Entry 7DD9 (electron microscopy, 2.40 A resolution); this record covers chains E and G of the 4 polymer chains in the assembly.

== Chain E (and G) ==
Name: Alpha-mannosidase, ZZ-type zinc finger-containing protein P35G2.11c, Maltose/maltodextrin-binding periplasmic protein
From: Schizosaccharomyces pombe (strain 972 / ATCC 24843)
Notes: EC 3.2.1.24; chain G of this document is another copy of the same molecule, construct and numbering; everything in this record applies to it too
UniProtKB: chimeric construct of Q9UT61, Q9P792, P0AEX9: residues 1-1077 from Q9UT61 (MAN1_SCHPO) positions 1-1077 (same numbers); residues 2053-2180 from Q9P792 positions 53-180 (UniProt number = residue number - 2000); residues 3027-3392 from P0AEX9 positions 27-392 (UniProt number = residue number - 3000)
Chain sequence (1584 residues; each row starts with the number of its first residue; note: 1808 numbers in that range are skipped by the numbering (no residue carries them; nothing is unmodelled there)):
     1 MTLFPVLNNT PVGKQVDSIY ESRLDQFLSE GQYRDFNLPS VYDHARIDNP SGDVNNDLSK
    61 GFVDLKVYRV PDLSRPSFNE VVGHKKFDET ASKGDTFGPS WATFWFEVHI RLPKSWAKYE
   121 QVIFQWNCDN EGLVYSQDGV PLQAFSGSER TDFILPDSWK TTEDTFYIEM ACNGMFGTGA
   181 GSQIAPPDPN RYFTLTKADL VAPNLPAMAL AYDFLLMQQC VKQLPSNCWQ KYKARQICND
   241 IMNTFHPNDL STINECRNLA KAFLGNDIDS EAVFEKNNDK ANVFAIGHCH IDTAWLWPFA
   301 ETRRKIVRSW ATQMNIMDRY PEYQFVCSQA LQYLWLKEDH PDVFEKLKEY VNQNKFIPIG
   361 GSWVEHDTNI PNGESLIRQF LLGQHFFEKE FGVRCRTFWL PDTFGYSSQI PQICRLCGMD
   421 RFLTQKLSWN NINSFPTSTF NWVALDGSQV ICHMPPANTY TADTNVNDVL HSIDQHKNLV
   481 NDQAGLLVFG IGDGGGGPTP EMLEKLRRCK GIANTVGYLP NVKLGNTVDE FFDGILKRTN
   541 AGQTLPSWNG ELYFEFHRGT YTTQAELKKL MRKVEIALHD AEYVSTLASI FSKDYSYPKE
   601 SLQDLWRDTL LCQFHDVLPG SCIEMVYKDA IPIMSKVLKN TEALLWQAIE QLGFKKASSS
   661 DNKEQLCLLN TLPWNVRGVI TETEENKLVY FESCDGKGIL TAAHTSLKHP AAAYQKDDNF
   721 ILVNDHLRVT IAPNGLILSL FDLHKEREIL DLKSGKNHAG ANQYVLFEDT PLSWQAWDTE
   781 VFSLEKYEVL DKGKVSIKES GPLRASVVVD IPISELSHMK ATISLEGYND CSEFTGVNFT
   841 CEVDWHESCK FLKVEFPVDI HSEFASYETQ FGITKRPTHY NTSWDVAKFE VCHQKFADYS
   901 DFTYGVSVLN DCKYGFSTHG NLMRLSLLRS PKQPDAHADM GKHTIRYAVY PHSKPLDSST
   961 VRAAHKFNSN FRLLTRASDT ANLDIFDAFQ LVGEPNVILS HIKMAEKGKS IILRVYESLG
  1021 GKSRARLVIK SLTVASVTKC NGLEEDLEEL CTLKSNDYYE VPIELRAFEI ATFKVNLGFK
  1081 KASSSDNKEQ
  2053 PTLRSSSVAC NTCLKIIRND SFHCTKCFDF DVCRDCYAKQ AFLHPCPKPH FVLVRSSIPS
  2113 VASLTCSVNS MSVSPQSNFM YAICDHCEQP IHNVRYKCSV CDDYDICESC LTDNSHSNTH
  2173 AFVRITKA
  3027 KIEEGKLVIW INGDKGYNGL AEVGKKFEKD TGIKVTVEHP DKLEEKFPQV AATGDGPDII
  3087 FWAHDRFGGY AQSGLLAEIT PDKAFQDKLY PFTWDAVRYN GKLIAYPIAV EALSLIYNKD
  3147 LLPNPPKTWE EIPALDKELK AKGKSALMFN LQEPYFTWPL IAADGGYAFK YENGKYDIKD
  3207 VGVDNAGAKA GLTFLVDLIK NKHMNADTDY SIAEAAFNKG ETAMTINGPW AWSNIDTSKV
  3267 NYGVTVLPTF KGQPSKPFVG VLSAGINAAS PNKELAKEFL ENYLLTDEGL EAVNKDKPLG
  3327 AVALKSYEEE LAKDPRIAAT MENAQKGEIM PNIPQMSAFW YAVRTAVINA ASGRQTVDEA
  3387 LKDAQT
Disordered / not traced: 1, 1081-1090, 2053-2058, 2109-2180, 3027-3392
Sequence notes: linker (1078-1090)
Bound ions: Zn2+ site 1: His290, Asp292, Asp402, His615; Zn2+ site 2: Cys2062, Cys2065, Cys2085, Cys2088; Zn2+ site 3: Cys2076, Cys2079, His2096, Cys2098
Curated features (UniProtKB/Swiss-Prot):
  - zinc finger: Ser2057 to Ser2112 (ZZ-type 1), Phe2131 (ZZ-type 2)
  - binding site (Zn(2+)): Cys2062, Cys2065, Cys2076, Cys2079, Cys2085, Cys2088, His2096, His2102, Cys2136, Cys2139, Cys2150, Cys2153, Cys2159, Cys2162, His2168, His2172
From the paper describing this entry:
  - mutagenesis - N2063R, P2097R: abolished localization to Ams1
  - mutagenesis - A2061R, L2066R: unchanged binding to Ams1

== How chain E and chain G interact ==
Residue-residue contacts (59):
  Pro436(E) - Asn881(G)
  Leu445(E) - His861(G)  hydrogen bond (backbone-side chain)
  Asp446(E) - His861(G)
  Gly447(E) - His861(G)
  Ser547(E) - Asn881(G)
  Trp548(E) - Asn881(G)
  Trp548(E) - Thr882(G)
  Asn549(E) - His879(G)
  Asn549(E) - Asn881(G)  hydrogen bond (backbone-side chain)
  Glu746(E) - Arg1024(G)  hydrogen bond (backbone-side chain)
  Arg747(E) - Lys1022(G)
  Arg747(E) - Arg1024(G)
  Asp859(E) - Lys1022(G)
  His861(E) - Leu445(G)  hydrogen bond (side chain-backbone)
  His861(E) - Asp446(G)
  His861(E) - Gly447(G)
  His861(E) - Ala1067(G)
  Glu863(E) - Lys875(G)  salt bridge
  Phe864(E) - Lys875(G)
  Lys875(E) - Glu863(G)  salt bridge
  Lys875(E) - Phe864(G)
  His879(E) - Asn549(G)
  Asn881(E) - Pro436(G)
  Asn881(E) - Ser547(G)
  Asn881(E) - Trp548(G)
  Asn881(E) - Asn549(G)  hydrogen bond (side chain-backbone)
  Thr882(E) - Trp548(G)
  Thr882(E) - Trp884(G)
  Trp884(E) - Thr882(G)
  Trp884(E) - Trp884(G)
  Asp901(E) - Gly1020(G)
  Asp901(E) - Gly1021(G)
  Phe902(E) - Leu956(G)
  Phe902(E) - Asp957(G)
  Phe902(E) - Asn996(G)
  Phe902(E) - Leu1019(G)
  Phe902(E) - Gly1020(G)  hydrogen bond (backbone-backbone)
  Phe902(E) - Gly1021(G)
  Thr903(E) - Glu994(G)
  Thr903(E) - Gly1021(G)
  Thr903(E) - Lys1022(G)  hydrogen bond (side chain-backbone)
  Thr903(E) - Ser1023(G)
  Leu956(E) - Phe902(G)
  Asp957(E) - Phe902(G)
  Glu994(E) - Thr903(G)
  Asn996(E) - Phe902(G)
  Leu1019(E) - Phe902(G)
  Gly1020(E) - Asp901(G)
  Gly1020(E) - Phe902(G)  hydrogen bond (backbone-backbone)
  Gly1021(E) - Asp901(G)
  Gly1021(E) - Phe902(G)
  Gly1021(E) - Thr903(G)
  Lys1022(E) - Arg747(G)
  Lys1022(E) - Asp859(G)
  Lys1022(E) - Thr903(G)  hydrogen bond (backbone-side chain)
  Ser1023(E) - Thr903(G)
  Arg1024(E) - Glu746(G)  hydrogen bond (side chain-backbone)
  Arg1024(E) - Arg747(G)
  Ala1067(E) - His861(G)
Other interface residues (no listed pair), chain E (34 interface residues in all): Ala444, Tyr880
Other interface residues (no listed pair), chain G (34 interface residues in all): Ala444, Tyr880

== Summary ==
The chain E/chain G interface involves 34 residues from each chain, with 10 hydrogen bonds and 2 salt bridges.
Among the polar pairs are Glu863(E)-Lys875(G), Leu445(E)-His861(G) and Asn549(E)-Asn881(G). The paper reports
that N2063R and P2097R of chain E abolish localization to Ams1; A2061R and L2066R of chain E leave binding to
Ams1 unchanged.
Chain E and chain G are both Alpha-mannosidase, ZZ-type zinc finger-containing protein P35G2.11c,
Maltose/maltodextrin-binding periplasmic protein (Schizosaccharomyces pombe (strain 972 / ATCC 24843)); the
structure, Cryo-EM structure of the Ams1 and Nbr1 complex, was determined by electron microscopy, deposited
together with 7DDE.
